Entry 7E8T (electron microscopy, 3.80 A resolution); this record covers chains E and D of the 12 polymer chains in the assembly.

== Chain E ==
Name: Trafficking protein particle complex subunit 23
Source organism: Saccharomyces cerevisiae (strain ATCC 204508 / S288c)
UniProt: Q03784 (TRS23_YEAST); residues 1-219 here = UniProt positions 1-219
Sequence (219 residues; each row starts with the number of its first residue):
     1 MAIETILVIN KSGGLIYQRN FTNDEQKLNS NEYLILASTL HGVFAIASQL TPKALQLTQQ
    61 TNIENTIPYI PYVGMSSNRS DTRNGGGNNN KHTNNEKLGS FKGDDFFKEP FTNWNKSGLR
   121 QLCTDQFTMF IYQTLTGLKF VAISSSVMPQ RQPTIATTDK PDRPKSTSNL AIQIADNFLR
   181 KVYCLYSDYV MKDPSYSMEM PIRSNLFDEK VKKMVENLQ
Disordered / not traced: 57-64, 76-103, 149-168

== Chain D ==
Name: Trafficking protein particle complex subunit BET5
Source organism: Saccharomyces cerevisiae (strain ATCC 204508 / S288c)
UniProt: Q03630 (BET5_YEAST); numbering as in UniProt (aligned over 1-159)
Sequence (159 residues; each row starts with the number of its first residue):
     1 MGIYSFWIFD RHCNCIFDRE WTLASNSASG TINSKQNEED AKLLYGMIFS LRSITQKLSK
    61 GSVKNDIRSI STGKYRVHTY CTASGLWFVL LSDFKQQSYT QVLQYIYSHI YVKYVSNNLL
   121 SPYDFAENEN EMRGQGTRKI TNRNFISVLE SFLAPMVNQ
Disordered / not traced: 1, 158-159

== Interface between chain E and chain D ==
Residue-residue contacts (45; chain E residue first):
  Asn23(E) - Lys60(D)
  Glu25(E) - Lys60(D)
  Lys27(E) - Leu58(D)
  Leu28(E) - Lys57(D)
  Ile35(E) - Lys57(D)
  Leu40(E) - Ile54(D)  hydrophobic
  Ile46(E) - Met47(D)  hydrophobic
  Ala47(E) - Met47(D)  hydrophobic
  Ala47(E) - Tyr75(D)  hydrogen bond (backbone-side chain)
  Gln49(E) - Leu43(D)
  Leu50(E) - Asp40(D)
  Leu50(E) - Leu43(D)  hydrophobic
  Leu50(E) - Leu44(D)
  Leu50(E) - Tyr75(D)  hydrogen bond (backbone-side chain)
  Thr51(E) - Tyr75(D)
  Pro52(E) - Tyr4(D)  hydrophobic
  Lys53(E) - Thr22(D)
  Lys116(E) - Gly73(D)  hydrogen bond (backbone-backbone)
  Lys116(E) - Lys74(D)
  Gly118(E) - Thr72(D)
  Gly118(E) - Gly73(D)  hydrogen bond (backbone-backbone)
  Arg120(E) - Ser71(D)  hydrogen bond (backbone-backbone)
  Arg120(E) - Thr72(D)
  Gln121(E) - Ile70(D)
  Gln121(E) - Ser71(D)  hydrogen bond (backbone-backbone)
  Leu122(E) - Leu51(D)  hydrophobic
  Leu122(E) - Ser69(D)
  Cys123(E) - Arg68(D)  hydrogen bond (backbone-backbone)
  Cys123(E) - Ser69(D)  hydrogen bond (backbone-backbone)
  Thr124(E) - Thr55(D)
  Thr124(E) - Asn65(D)  hydrogen bond
  Thr124(E) - Asp66(D)
  Thr124(E) - Ile67(D)
  Thr124(E) - Arg68(D)
  Asp125(E) - Asn65(D)
  Asp125(E) - Arg68(D)  salt bridge
  Gln126(E) - Ser59(D)
  Gln126(E) - Lys60(D)
  Gln126(E) - Val63(D)  hydrogen bond (side chain-backbone)
  Gln126(E) - Asn65(D)
  Phe127(E) - Thr55(D)
  Phe127(E) - Leu58(D)
  Phe127(E) - Asn65(D)
  Ile143(E) - Leu58(D)  hydrophobic
  Met148(E) - Arg68(D)  hydrogen bond
Interface residues without a listed pair, chain E (32 interface residues in all): Glu4, Glu32, Leu36, Thr39, Val43, Ala54, Leu119
Interface residues without a listed pair, chain D (28 interface residues in all): Trp21, Ser50, Leu91

== Overview ==
32 residues of chain E and 28 residues of chain D are in contact; the contacts include 11 hydrogen bonds and 1
salt bridge. Polar pairs include Asp125(E)-Arg68(D), Ala47(E)-Tyr75(D) and Leu50(E)-Tyr75(D).
Chain E is Trafficking protein particle complex subunit 23 and chain D is Trafficking protein particle complex
subunit BET5, both from Saccharomyces cerevisiae (strain ATCC 204508 / S288c); the structure, Monomer of
Ypt32-TRAPPII, was determined by electron microscopy (same publication as 7E2C, 7E2D, 7E8S, 7E93, 7E94 and
7EA3).
